Entry 6Z71 (X-ray diffraction, 3.50 A resolution); this record covers chains A and B.

== Chain A (and B) ==
Protein: Aq128
From: Aquifex aeolicus (strain VF5)
Notes: chain B of this document is another copy of the same molecule, construct and numbering; everything in this record applies to it too
Reference sequence: O66528 (O66528_AQUAE); residues 1-472 here = UniProt positions 1-472
Amino-acid sequence (496 residues; numbered 1 to 496; the number before each row is that of its first residue):
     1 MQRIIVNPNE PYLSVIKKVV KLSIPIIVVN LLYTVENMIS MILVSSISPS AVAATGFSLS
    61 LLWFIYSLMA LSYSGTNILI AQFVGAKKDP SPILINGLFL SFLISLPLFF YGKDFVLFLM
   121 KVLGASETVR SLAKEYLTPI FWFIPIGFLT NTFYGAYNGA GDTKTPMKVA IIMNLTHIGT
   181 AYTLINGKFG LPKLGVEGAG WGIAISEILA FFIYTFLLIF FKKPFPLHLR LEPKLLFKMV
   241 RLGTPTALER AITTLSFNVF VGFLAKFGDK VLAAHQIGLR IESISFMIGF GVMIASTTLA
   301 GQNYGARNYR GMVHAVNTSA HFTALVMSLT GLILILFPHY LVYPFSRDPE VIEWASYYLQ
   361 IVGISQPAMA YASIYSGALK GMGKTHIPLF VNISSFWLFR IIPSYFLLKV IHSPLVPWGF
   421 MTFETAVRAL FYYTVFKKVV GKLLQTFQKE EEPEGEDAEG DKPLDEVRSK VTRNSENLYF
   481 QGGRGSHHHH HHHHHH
Unresolved in the structure: 1-7, 123-124, 186-195, 227-232, 445-496 (chain B: 1-4, 122-126, 227-233, 409-413, 445-496)
Differences from the reference sequence: expression tag (473-496)

== Chain A / chain B interface ==
Pairs across the interface (11):
  Leu103(A) - Leu398(B)  hydrophobic
  Phe110(A) - Tyr405(B)  hydrophobic
  Phe110(A) - Phe406(B)  hydrophobic
  Tyr111(A) - Phe263(B)
  Tyr111(A) - Tyr405(B)
  Phe237(A) - Phe390(B)  hydrophobic
  Phe237(A) - Val435(B)  hydrophobic
  Val240(A) - Phe390(B)  hydrophobic
  Leu248(A) - Leu248(B)  hydrophobic
  His386(A) - Arg241(B)
  Phe390(A) - Phe237(B)  hydrophobic
Interface residues without a listed pair, chain A (13 interface residues in all): Pro107, Val122, Arg241, Ile387, Tyr405
Interface residues without a listed pair, chain B (17 interface residues in all): Tyr111, Phe118, Val240, Val259, His386, Trp397, Ile401, Ile402

== Summary ==
The interface between chain A and chain B involves 13 residues on one side and 17 on the other.
Chain A and chain B are both Aq128 (Aquifex aeolicus (strain VF5)); the structure, Structure of the MATE
family multidrug resistance transporter Aq_128 from Aquifex aeolicus in the outward-facing state, was
determined by X-ray diffraction.
